Entry 7D08 (electron microscopy, 4.00 A resolution); this record covers chains A and D of the 12 polymer chains in the assembly.

Chain A (and D):
Molecule: Intermembrane phospholipid transport system permease protein MlaE
Source organism: Acinetobacter baumannii
Notes: chain D of this document is another copy of the same molecule, construct and numbering; everything in this record applies to it too
UniProt: V5V9F4 (V5V9F4_ACIBA); residues 1-258 here = UniProt positions 1-258
Chain sequence (258 residues; each row starts with the number of its first residue):
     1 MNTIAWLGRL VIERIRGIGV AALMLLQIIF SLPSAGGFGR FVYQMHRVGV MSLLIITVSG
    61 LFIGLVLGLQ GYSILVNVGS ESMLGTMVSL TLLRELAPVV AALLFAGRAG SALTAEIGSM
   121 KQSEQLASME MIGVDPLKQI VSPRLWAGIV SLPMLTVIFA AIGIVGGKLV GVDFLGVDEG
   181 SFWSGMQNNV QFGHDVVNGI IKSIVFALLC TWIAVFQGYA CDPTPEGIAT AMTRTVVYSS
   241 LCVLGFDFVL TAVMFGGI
Not modelled in the structure: 257-258

Interface between chain A and chain D:
Pairs across the interface (45):
  Ile55(A) - Val237(D)  hydrophobic
  Val58(A) - Leu241(D)  hydrophobic
  Ser59(A) - Leu244(D)
  Phe62(A) - Leu244(D)
  Phe62(A) - Gly245(D)
  Ile63(A) - Leu244(D)  hydrophobic
  Leu65(A) - Phe248(D)  hydrophobic
  Val66(A) - Glu95(D)
  Val66(A) - Asp247(D)
  Leu69(A) - Thr251(D)
  Leu69(A) - Ala252(D)  hydrophobic
  Gln70(A) - Glu95(D)
  Gln70(A) - Thr251(D)  hydrogen bond
  Ile74(A) - Met87(D)  hydrophobic
  Met87(A) - Ile74(D)  hydrophobic
  Glu95(A) - Val66(D)
  Glu95(A) - Gln70(D)
  Leu104(A) - Ser240(D)
  Gly107(A) - Val236(D)
  Arg108(A) - Val237(D)
  Ser111(A) - Thr233(D)
  Ala115(A) - Ala229(D)  hydrophobic
  Pro225(A) - Pro225(D)  hydrophobic
  Ala229(A) - Ala115(D)  hydrophobic
  Ala229(A) - Met232(D)  hydrophobic
  Met232(A) - Ala229(D)  hydrophobic
  Met232(A) - Met232(D)  hydrophobic
  Met232(A) - Thr233(D)
  Thr233(A) - Ser111(D)
  Thr233(A) - Met232(D)
  Val236(A) - Gly107(D)
  Val237(A) - Ile55(D)  hydrophobic
  Val237(A) - Arg108(D)
  Ser240(A) - Leu104(D)
  Leu241(A) - Val58(D)  hydrophobic
  Leu244(A) - Ser59(D)
  Leu244(A) - Phe62(D)  hydrophobic
  Leu244(A) - Ile63(D)  hydrophobic
  Gly245(A) - Phe62(D)
  Asp247(A) - Val66(D)
  Phe248(A) - Leu65(D)  hydrophobic
  Phe248(A) - Val66(D)  hydrophobic
  Thr251(A) - Leu69(D)
  Thr251(A) - Gln70(D)  hydrogen bond
  Ala252(A) - Leu69(D)
Also at the interface, not in a pair above, chain A (35 interface residues in all): Arg94, Ala112, Gln122, Phe255
Also at the interface, not in a pair above, chain D (34 interface residues in all): Arg94, Ala112, Phe255

In short:
Chain A and chain D form an interface of 35 and 34 residues respectively; the contacts include 2 hydrogen
bonds. Its one hydrogen-bonded contact is Gln70(A)-Thr251(D).
Both chains are Intermembrane phospholipid transport system permease protein MlaE (Acinetobacter baumannii).
Entry 7D08 (Acinetobacter MlaFEDB complex in ATP-bound Vtrans1 conformation) was determined by electron
microscopy together with 7D06, 7D09 and 7D0A from the same study.
